3BE8 - chains A and B; structure by X-ray diffraction, 2.20 A resolution.

== Chain A (and B) ==
Molecule: Neuroligin-4, X-linked
Organism: Homo sapiens
Notes: fragment: extracellular cholinesterase-like domain; chain B of this document is another copy of the same molecule, construct and numbering; everything in this record applies to it too
UniProtKB: Q8N0W4 (NLGNX_HUMAN); numbering as in UniProt (aligned over 44-619)
Chain sequence (588 residues; row label = number of the first residue in the row; note: 44 numbers in that range are skipped by the numbering (no residue carries them; nothing is unmodelled there); numbers below 1 keep their minus sign (Asp-12 is residue -12)):
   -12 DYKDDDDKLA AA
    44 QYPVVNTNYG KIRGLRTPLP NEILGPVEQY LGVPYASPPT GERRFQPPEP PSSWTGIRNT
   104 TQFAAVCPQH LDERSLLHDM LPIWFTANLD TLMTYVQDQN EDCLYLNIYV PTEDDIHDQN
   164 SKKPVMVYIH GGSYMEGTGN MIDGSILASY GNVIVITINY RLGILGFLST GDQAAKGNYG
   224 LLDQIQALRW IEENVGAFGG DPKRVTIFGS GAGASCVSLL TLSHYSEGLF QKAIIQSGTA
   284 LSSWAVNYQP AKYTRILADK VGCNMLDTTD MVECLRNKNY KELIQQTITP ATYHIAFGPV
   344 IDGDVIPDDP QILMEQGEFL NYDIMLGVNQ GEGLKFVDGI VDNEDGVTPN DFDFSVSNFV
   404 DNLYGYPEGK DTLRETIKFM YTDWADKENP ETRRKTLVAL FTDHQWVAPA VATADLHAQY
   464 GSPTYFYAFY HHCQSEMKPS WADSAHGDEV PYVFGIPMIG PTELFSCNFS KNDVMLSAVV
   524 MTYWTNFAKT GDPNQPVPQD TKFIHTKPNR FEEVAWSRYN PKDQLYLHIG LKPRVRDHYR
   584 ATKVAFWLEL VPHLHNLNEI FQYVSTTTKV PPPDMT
Unresolved in the structure: -12 to -9, 160-163, 542-556, 598-619 (chain B: -12 to -3, 157-163, 541-555, 598-619)
Cystine bridges: Cys110-Cys146, Cys306-Cys317, Cys476-Cys510
Glycans and other covalent adducts: N-acetylglucosamine (NAG) linked to Asn102, Asn511
Construct notes: expression tag (-12 to -1)
Ion coordination: Na+: Leu62, Asn64, Leu67
Small-molecule neighbours: citrate anion (FLC): Tyr473, His474, His571, Gly573, Leu574, Lys575, Arg577
UniProt features mapped onto this chain:
  - region: Gln359 to Asn364 (Interaction with NRXN1)
  - glycosylation (N-linked (GlcNAc...) asparagine): Asn102, Asn511
  - natural variant: Gly214 (G214S: In a colorectal cancer sample)
From the paper describing this entry:
  - contacts within the chain: Cys306-Cys317, Asp122-Lys378, Asp388-Arg437, Arg437-Trp484, Trp127-Phe508 (pi stacking)
  - post-translational modification sites: Asn102, Asn511
  - binding site for N-acetylglucosamine: Asn102, Asn511
  - binding site for phosphate ion: Gly175, Ser176, Ala255
  - disease-associated variants - G99S, K378R, V403M (citing earlier work)

== How chain A and chain B interact ==
Residue-residue contacts - 30 pairs, chain A then chain B:
  Thr415(A) - Thr415(B)
  Glu418(A) - Leu593(B)
  Glu418(A) - His596(B)  salt bridge
  Thr419(A) - Leu593(B)
  Phe422(A) - Met423(B)  hydrophobic
  Phe422(A) - Thr585(B)
  Phe422(A) - Ala588(B)
  Phe422(A) - Phe589(B)
  Phe422(A) - Leu593(B)  hydrophobic
  Met423(A) - Phe422(B)  hydrophobic
  Trp427(A) - His581(B)
  Trp427(A) - Ala584(B)
  Trp427(A) - Thr585(B)
  Trp427(A) - Ala588(B)  hydrophobic
  Trp427(A) - Glu592(B)
  Ala428(A) - His581(B)  hydrogen bond (backbone-side chain)
  Lys430(A) - Gln567(B)
  His581(A) - Trp427(B)
  His581(A) - Ala428(B)
  Ala584(A) - Trp427(B)
  Thr585(A) - Phe422(B)
  Thr585(A) - Trp427(B)
  Ala588(A) - Phe422(B)
  Ala588(A) - Trp427(B)  hydrophobic
  Phe589(A) - Phe422(B)
  Glu592(A) - Trp427(B)
  Glu592(A) - Lys430(B)  salt bridge
  Leu593(A) - Glu418(B)
  Leu593(A) - Phe422(B)  hydrophobic
  His596(A) - Glu418(B)  salt bridge
Other interface residues (no listed pair), chain A (19 interface residues in all): Asp429, Asp580, Leu597
Other interface residues (no listed pair), chain B (19 interface residues in all): Thr419, Asp580, Leu597

== Summary ==
Chain A and chain B each contribute 19 residues to their interface, with 1 hydrogen bond and 3 salt bridges.
Polar pairs include Glu418(A)-His596(B), Glu592(A)-Lys430(B) and Ala428(A)-His581(B). Bound to chain A:
citrate anion. From the paper: a binding site for phosphate ion at Gly175(A), Ser176(A) and Ala255(A); a
binding site for N-acetylglucosamine at Asn102(A) and Asn511(A).
Both chains are Neuroligin-4, X-linked (Homo sapiens). Entry 3BE8 (Crystal structure of the synaptic protein
neuroligin 4) was determined by X-ray diffraction together with 2WQZ from the same study.
